Entry 7V0M (electron microscopy, 2.70 A resolution); this record covers chains A and W.

# Chain A
Molecule: Ankyrin-1
From: Homo sapiens
UniProt: P16157 (ANK1_HUMAN); residues 1-1881 here = UniProt positions 1-1881
Amino-acid sequence (1881 residues; row label = number of the first residue in the row):
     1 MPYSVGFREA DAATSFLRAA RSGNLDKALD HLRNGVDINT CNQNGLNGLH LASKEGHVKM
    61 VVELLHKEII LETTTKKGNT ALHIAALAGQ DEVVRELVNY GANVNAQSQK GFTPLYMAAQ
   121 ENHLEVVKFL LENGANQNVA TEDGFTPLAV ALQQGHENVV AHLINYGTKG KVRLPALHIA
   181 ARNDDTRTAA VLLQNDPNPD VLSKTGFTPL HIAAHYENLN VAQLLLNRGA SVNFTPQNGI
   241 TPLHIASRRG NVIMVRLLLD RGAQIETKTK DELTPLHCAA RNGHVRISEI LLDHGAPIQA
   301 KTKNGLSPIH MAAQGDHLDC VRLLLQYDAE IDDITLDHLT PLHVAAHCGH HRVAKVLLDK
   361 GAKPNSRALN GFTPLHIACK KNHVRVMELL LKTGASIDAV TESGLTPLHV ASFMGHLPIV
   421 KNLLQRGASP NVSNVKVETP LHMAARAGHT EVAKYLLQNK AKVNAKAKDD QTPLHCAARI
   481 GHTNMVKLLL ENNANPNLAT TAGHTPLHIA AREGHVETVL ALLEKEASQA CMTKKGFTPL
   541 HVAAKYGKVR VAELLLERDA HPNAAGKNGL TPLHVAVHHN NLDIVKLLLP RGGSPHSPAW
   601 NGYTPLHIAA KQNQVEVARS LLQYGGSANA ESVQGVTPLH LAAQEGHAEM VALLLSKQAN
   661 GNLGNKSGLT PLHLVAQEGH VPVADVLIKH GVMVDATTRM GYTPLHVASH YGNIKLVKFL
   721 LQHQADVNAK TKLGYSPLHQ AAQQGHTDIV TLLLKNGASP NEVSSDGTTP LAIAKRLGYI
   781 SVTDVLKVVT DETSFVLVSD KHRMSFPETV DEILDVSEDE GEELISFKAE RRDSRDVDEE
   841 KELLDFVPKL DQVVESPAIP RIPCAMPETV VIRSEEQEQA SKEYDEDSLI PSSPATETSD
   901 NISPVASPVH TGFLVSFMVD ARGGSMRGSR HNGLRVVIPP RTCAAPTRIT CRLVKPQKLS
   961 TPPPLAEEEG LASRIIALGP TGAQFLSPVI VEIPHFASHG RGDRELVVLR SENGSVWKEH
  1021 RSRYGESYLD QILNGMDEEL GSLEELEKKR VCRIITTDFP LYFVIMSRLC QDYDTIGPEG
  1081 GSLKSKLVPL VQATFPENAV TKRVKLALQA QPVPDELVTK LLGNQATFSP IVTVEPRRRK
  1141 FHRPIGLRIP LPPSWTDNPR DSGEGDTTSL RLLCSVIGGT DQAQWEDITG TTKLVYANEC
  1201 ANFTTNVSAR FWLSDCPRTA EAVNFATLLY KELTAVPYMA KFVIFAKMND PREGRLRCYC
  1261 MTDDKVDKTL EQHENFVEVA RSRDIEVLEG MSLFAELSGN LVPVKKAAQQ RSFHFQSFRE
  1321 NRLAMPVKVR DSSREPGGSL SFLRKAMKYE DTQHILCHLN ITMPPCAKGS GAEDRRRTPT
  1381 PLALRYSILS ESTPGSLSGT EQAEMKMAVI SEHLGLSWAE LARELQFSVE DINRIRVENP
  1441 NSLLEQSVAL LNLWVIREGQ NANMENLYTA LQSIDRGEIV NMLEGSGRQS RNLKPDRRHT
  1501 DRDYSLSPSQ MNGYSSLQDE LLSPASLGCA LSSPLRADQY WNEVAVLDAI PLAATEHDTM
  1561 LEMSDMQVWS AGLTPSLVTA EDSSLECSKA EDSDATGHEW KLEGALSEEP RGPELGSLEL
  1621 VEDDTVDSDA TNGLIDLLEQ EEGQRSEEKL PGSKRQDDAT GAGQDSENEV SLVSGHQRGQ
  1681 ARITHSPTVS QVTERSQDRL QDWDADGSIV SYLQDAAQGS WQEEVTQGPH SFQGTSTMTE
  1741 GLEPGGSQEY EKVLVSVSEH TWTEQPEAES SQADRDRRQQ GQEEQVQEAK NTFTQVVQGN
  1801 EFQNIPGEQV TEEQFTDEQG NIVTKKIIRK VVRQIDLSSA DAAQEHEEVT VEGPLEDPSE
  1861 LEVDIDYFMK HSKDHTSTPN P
Unresolved in the structure: 1-10, 462-1881
Swiss-Prot annotation at these positions:
  - modified residue: Asn105 (3S: -3-hydroxyasparagine), Asn233 (3S: -3-hydroxyasparagine), Ser429 (Phosphoserine), Asn431 (3S: -3-hydroxyasparagine), Asn464 (3S: -3-hydroxyasparagine), Asn629 (3S: -3-hydroxyasparagine), Asn662 (3S: -3-hydroxyasparagine), Asp695 (3S: -3-hydroxyaspartate), Asn728 (3S: -3-hydroxyasparagine), Ser759 (Phosphoserine), Asn761 (3S: -3-hydroxyasparagine), Ser781 (Phosphoserine), Ser817 (Phosphoserine), Ser834 (Phosphoserine), Ser856 (Phosphoserine), Thr961 (Phosphothreonine), Tyr1073 (Phosphotyrosine), Ser1082 (Phosphoserine), Thr1378 (Phosphothreonine), Thr1380 (Phosphothreonine) and 14 more in UniProt
  - natural variant: Leu276 (L276R: In SPH1), Asp332 (D332H: In a breast cancer sample), Val463 (V463I: In SPH1), Arg619 (R619H: In Brueggen), Ile1054 (I1054T: In SPH1), Asp1592 (D1592N: In Duesseldorf)
  - mutagenesis: Thr1824 (T1824P: Abolishes interaction with OBSCN (in isoform Mu17)), Lys1826 (K1826E: Abolishes interaction with OBSCN (in isoform Mu17)), Arg1829 (R1829G: Abolishes interaction with OBSCN (in isoform Mu17)), Lys1830 (K1830E: Abolishes interaction with OBSCN (in isoform Mu17))

# Chain W
Molecule: Band 3 anion transport protein
From: Homo sapiens
UniProt: P02730 (B3AT_HUMAN); residue numbers follow UniProt; this construct covers 1-911
Amino-acid sequence (911 residues; row label = number of the first residue in the row):
     1 MEELQDDYED MMEENLEQEE YEDPDIPESQ MEEPAAHDTE ATATDYHTTS HPGTHKVYVE
    61 LQELVMDEKN QELRWMEAAR WVQLEENLGE NGAWGRPHLS HLTFWSLLEL RRVFTKGTVL
   121 LDLQETSLAG VANQLLDRFI FEDQIRPQDR EELLRALLLK HSHAGELEAL GGVKPAVLTR
   181 SGDPSQPLLP QHSSLETQLF CEQGDGGTEG HSPSGILEKI PPDSEATLVL VGRADFLEQP
   241 VLGFVRLQEA AELEAVELPV PIRFLFVLLG PEAPHIDYTQ LGRAAATLMS ERVFRIDAYM
   301 AQSRGELLHS LEGFLDCSLV LPPTDAPSEQ ALLSLVPVQR ELLRRRYQSS PAKPDSSFYK
   361 GLDLNGGPDD PLQQTGQLFG GLVRDIRRRY PYYLSDITDA FSPQVLAAVI FIYFAALSPA
   421 ITFGGLLGEK TRNQMGVSEL LISTAVQGIL FALLGAQPLL VVGFSGPLLV FEEAFFSFCE
   481 TNGLEYIVGR VWIGFWLILL VVLVVAFEGS FLVRFISRYT QEIFSFLISL IFIYETFSKL
   541 IKIFQDHPLQ KTYNYNVLMV PKPQGPLPNT ALLSLVLMAG TFFFAMMLRK FKNSSYFPGK
   601 LRRVIGDFGV PISILIMVLV DFFIQDTYTQ KLSVPDGFKV SNSSARGWVI HPLGLRSEFP
   661 IWMMFASALP ALLVFILIFL ESQITTLIVS KPERKMVKGS GFHLDLLLVV GMGGVAALFG
   721 MPWLSATTVR SVTHANALTV MGKASTPGAA AQIQEVKEQR ISGLLVAVLV GLSILMEPIL
   781 SRIPLAVLFG IFLYMGVTSL SGIQLFDRIL LLFKPPKYHP DVPYVKRVKT WRMHLFTGIQ
   841 IICLAVLWVV KSTPASLALP FVLILTVPLR RVLLPLIFRN VELQCLDADD AKATFDEEEG
   901 RDEYDEVAMP V
Unresolved in the structure: 1, 34-911
Swiss-Prot annotation at these positions:
  - region: Glu13 to Met31 (Microbial infection: Interaction with P.falciparum (isolate K1) FBPA), Ala176 to Ser185 (Interaction with ANK1)
  - site: Lys590 (Important for anion transport), Glu681 (Important for anion-proton cotransport)
  - modified residue: Met1 (N-acetylmethionine), Tyr8 (Phosphotyrosine), Tyr21 (Phosphotyrosine), Tyr46 (Phosphotyrosine), Ser185 (Phosphoserine), Ser350 (Phosphoserine), Tyr359 (Phosphotyrosine), Tyr904 (Phosphotyrosine)
  - lipidation: Cys843 (S-palmitoyl cysteine)
  - glycosylation: Asn642 (N-linked (GlcNAc...) (complex) asparagine)
  - natural variant: Glu40 (E40K: Found in patients with hemolytic anemia; uncertain significance), Lys56 (K56E: In Di(a)/Memphis-II antigen), Glu90 (E90K: In SPH4), Gly130 (G130R: In SPH4), Pro147 (P147S: In SPH4), Ala285 (A285D: In SPH4), Pro327 (P327R: In SPH4), Ala400 to Ala408 (deletion: In SAO and DRTA4), Glu429 (E429D: In NFLD+ antigen), Arg432 (R432W: In ELO antigen), Thr444 (T444N: In DRTA4), Gly455 (G455E: In SPH4; G455R: In SPH4), 40 further natural variant entries in UniProt
  - mutagenesis: Glu85 (E85A/R: Impairs expression at the cell membrane), Arg283 (R283A/E/S: Impairs expression at the cell membrane), Asn642 (N642D: Loss of N-glycosylation site), Glu681 (E681Q: Impairs expression at the cell membrane)
What the authors report for this chain:
  - post-translational modification sites: Tyr8 (citing earlier work)

# Chain A / chain W interface
Pairs across the interface (52; chain A residue first):
  Glu132(A) - Tyr8(W)  hydrogen bond
  Val172(A) - Tyr8(W)
  Val172(A) - Glu9(W)  hydrogen bond (backbone-backbone)
  Arg173(A) - Asp7(W)  salt bridge
  Arg173(A) - Glu9(W)
  Leu174(A) - Asp6(W)
  Leu174(A) - Asp7(W)  hydrogen bond (backbone-backbone)
  Leu174(A) - Glu9(W)
  Leu174(A) - Met12(W)  hydrophobic
  Pro175(A) - Glu9(W)
  Ile179(A) - Asp7(W)
  Arg182(A) - Asp6(W)
  Arg182(A) - Asp7(W)  salt bridge
  Arg182(A) - Met12(W)
  Ser203(A) - Glu9(W)
  Lys204(A) - Glu9(W)  hydrogen bond (backbone-side chain)
  Thr205(A) - Glu13(W)
  Thr205(A) - Gln18(W)
  Phe207(A) - Leu16(W)  hydrophobic
  Phe207(A) - Gln18(W)
  Ile212(A) - Met12(W)  hydrophobic
  His215(A) - Asn15(W)
  His215(A) - Leu16(W)
  Tyr216(A) - Met12(W)
  Tyr216(A) - Asn15(W)
  Asn238(A) - Gln18(W)
  Ile240(A) - Tyr21(W)  hydrophobic
  His244(A) - Tyr21(W)
  Ile245(A) - Tyr21(W)
  Arg248(A) - Leu16(W)  hydrogen bond (side chain-backbone)
  Arg248(A) - Glu17(W)  salt bridge
  Arg248(A) - Glu20(W)
  Arg248(A) - Tyr21(W)  hydrogen bond
  Thr269(A) - Tyr21(W)  hydrogen bond (side chain-backbone)
  Asp271(A) - Glu22(W)
  Asp271(A) - Asp23(W)  hydrogen bond (side chain-backbone)
  Leu273(A) - Asp23(W)
  Cys278(A) - Tyr21(W)  hydrophobic
  Arg281(A) - Glu20(W)  salt bridge
  Arg281(A) - Glu22(W)  hydrogen bond (side chain-backbone)
  Arg281(A) - Pro24(W)
  Thr302(A) - Asp23(W)  hydrogen bond
  Lys303(A) - Asp23(W)
  Asn304(A) - Asp23(W)  hydrogen bond
  Met311(A) - Asp23(W)
  Lys380(A) - Ser29(W)
  Lys380(A) - Met31(W)
  Lys381(A) - Ser29(W)
  Leu405(A) - Met31(W)  hydrophobic
  Val410(A) - Met31(W)  hydrophobic
  Phe413(A) - Met31(W)  hydrophobic
  Met414(A) - Met31(W)  hydrophobic
Interface residues without a listed pair, chain A (37 interface residues in all): Leu306, Asp337, His347
Interface residues without a listed pair, chain W (22 interface residues in all): Glu19, Asp25, Ile26, Pro27, Glu28

# In short
The interface between chain A and chain W involves 37 residues on one side and 22 on the other, with 11
hydrogen bonds and 4 salt bridges. Polar contacts include Arg173(A)-Asp7(W), Arg182(A)-Asp7(W) and
Arg248(A)-Glu17(W). UniProt lists 4 mutagenesis sites on chain A; 4 mutagenesis sites on chain W. From the
paper: a modification site at Tyr8(W).
Here chain A is Ankyrin-1 and chain W is Band 3 anion transport protein, both from Homo sapiens. Entry 7V0M
(Local refinement of ankyrin-1 (N-terminal half), class 1 of erythrocyte ankyrin-1 complex) was determined by
electron microscopy, deposited together with 7UZ3, 7UZQ, 7UZU, 7V07, 7V0K, 7V0S and 10 further entries.
